PDB entry 7KQF | X-ray diffraction, 1.47 A resolution | chains A and B

Chain A:
Molecule: Tryptophan synthase alpha chain
Organism: Salmonella typhimurium (strain LT2 / SGSC1412 / ATCC 700720)
Notes: EC 4.2.1.20
Reference sequence: P00929 (TRPA_SALTY); residue numbers follow UniProt; this construct covers 1-268
Chain sequence (268 residues; numbered 1 to 268; the number before each row is that of its first residue):
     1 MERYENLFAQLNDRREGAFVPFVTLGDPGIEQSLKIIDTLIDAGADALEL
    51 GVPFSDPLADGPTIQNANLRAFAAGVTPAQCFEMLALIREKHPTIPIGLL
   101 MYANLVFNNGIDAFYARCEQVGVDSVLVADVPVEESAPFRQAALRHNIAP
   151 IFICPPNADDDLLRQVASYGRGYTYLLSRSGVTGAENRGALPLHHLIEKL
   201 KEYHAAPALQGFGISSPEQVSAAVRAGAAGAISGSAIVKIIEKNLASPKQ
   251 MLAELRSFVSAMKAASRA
UniProt features mapped onto this chain:
  - active site (Proton acceptor): Glu49, Asp60
Metal / ion sites: Cs+: Ser221, Ala265, Arg267 (shared with Lys99(B) of chain B)
Small-molecule neighbours: F9F (2-({[4-(trifluoromethoxy)phenyl]sulfonyl}amino)ethyl dihydrogen phosphate): Phe22, Glu49, Ala59, Asp60, Ile64, Leu100, Leu127, Ala129, Ile153, Tyr175, Leu177, Arg179, Thr183, Gly184, Ala185, Phe212, Gly213, Ile214, Ile232, Ser233, Gly234, Ser235

Chain B:
Molecule: Tryptophan synthase beta chain
Organism: Salmonella enterica subsp. enterica serovar Typhimurium
Notes: EC 4.2.1.20
Reference sequence: P0A2K1 (TRPB_SALTY); residue numbers follow UniProt; this construct covers 1-397
Chain sequence (397 residues; row label = number of the first residue in the row):
     1 MTTLLNPYFGEFGGMYVPQILMPALNQLEEAFVSAQKDPEFQAQFADLLK
    51 NYAGRPTALTKCQNITAGTRTTLYLKREDLLHGGAHKTNQVLGQALLAKR
   101 MGKSEIIAETGAGQHGVASALASALLGLKCRIYMGAKDVERQSPNVFRMR
   151 LMGAEVIPVHSGSATLKDACNEALRDWSGSYETAHYMLGTAAGPHPYPTI
   201 VREFQRMIGEETKAQILDKEGRLPDAVIACVGGGSNAIGMFADFINDTSV
   251 GLIGVEPGGHGIETGEHGAPLKHGRVGIYFGMKAPMMQTADGQIEESYSI
   301 SAGLDFPSVGPQHAYLNSIGRADYVSITDDEALEAFKTLCRHEGIIPALE
   351 SSHALAHALKMMREQPEKEQLLVVNLSGRGDKDIFTVHDILKARGEI
Unresolved in the structure: 1, 395-397
UniProt features mapped onto this chain:
  - modified residue: Lys87 (N6-(pyridoxal phosphate)lysine)
Covalently attached groups: pyridoxal phosphate (PLP) linked to Lys87
Metal / ion sites: Cs+ site 1: Thr66, Thr69, Thr71; Cs+ site 2: Lys99 (shared with Ser221(A), Ala265(A), Arg267(A) of chain A); Cs+ site 3: Asp225, Ser249; Cs+ site 4: Val231, Gly232, Glu256, Gly268, Leu304, Phe306, Ser308
Small-molecule neighbours: pyridoxal phosphate (PLP): Ala85, His86, Gln114, Gly189, Thr190, Cys230, Val231, Gly232, Gly233, Gly234, Ser235, Asn236, Gly303, Leu304, Ala348, Glu350, Ser351, Ser377, Gly378

Interface between chain A and chain B:
Contacting residue pairs (65; chain A residue first):
  Pro53(A) - Gln293(B)  hydrogen bond (backbone-side chain)
  Phe54(A) - Gly292(B)
  Phe54(A) - Gln293(B)
  Ser55(A) - Lys167(B)
  Ser55(A) - Gln293(B)  hydrogen bond (backbone-side chain)
  Ser55(A) - Ile294(B)  hydrogen bond (side chain-backbone)
  Asp56(A) - Lys167(B)  salt bridge
  Asp56(A) - Asp168(B)
  Asp56(A) - Asn171(B)  hydrogen bond
  Asp56(A) - Tyr279(B)
  Asp56(A) - Ile294(B)
  Pro57(A) - Arg175(B)  hydrogen bond (backbone-side chain)
  Leu58(A) - Pro18(B)
  Leu58(A) - Arg175(B)
  Asp60(A) - Arg175(B)  hydrogen bond (backbone-side chain)
  Gln65(A) - Ser161(B)
  Gln65(A) - Glu172(B)
  Gln65(A) - Arg175(B)
  Leu69(A) - Gly162(B)
  Phe72(A) - Gln293(B)
  Thr77(A) - Asp291(B)
  Pro78(A) - Asp291(B)
  Ala103(A) - Ile278(B)  hydrophobic
  Asn104(A) - Gly277(B)
  Asn104(A) - Ile278(B)  hydrogen bond (side chain-backbone)
  Asn104(A) - Gln288(B)  hydrogen bond
  Asn104(A) - Gly292(B)  hydrogen bond (side chain-backbone)
  Asn104(A) - Ile294(B)
  Leu105(A) - Asp291(B)
  Leu105(A) - Gly292(B)
  Phe107(A) - Val276(B)
  Phe107(A) - Gly277(B)
  Phe107(A) - Ile278(B)  hydrophobic
  Phe107(A) - Lys283(B)
  Asn108(A) - Arg275(B)  hydrogen bond
  Asn108(A) - Gln288(B)
  Asn108(A) - Ala290(B)  hydrogen bond (side chain-backbone)
  Asn108(A) - Asp291(B)  hydrogen bond (side chain-backbone)
  Asn108(A) - Gly292(B)
  Ala129(A) - Pro18(B)
  Asp130(A) - Tyr16(B)
  Asp130(A) - Val17(B)  hydrogen bond (backbone-backbone)
  Asp130(A) - Pro18(B)
  Pro132(A) - Met15(B)
  Pro132(A) - Val17(B)
  Pro132(A) - Gln19(B)
  Pro132(A) - Met22(B)  hydrophobic
  Val133(A) - Gln19(B)  hydrogen bond (backbone-side chain)
  Glu134(A) - Gln19(B)  hydrogen bond
  Glu134(A) - Met22(B)
  Glu135(A) - Tyr8(B)  hydrogen bond
  Glu135(A) - Gly14(B)
  Glu135(A) - Met15(B)  hydrogen bond (side chain-backbone)
  Glu135(A) - Tyr16(B)  hydrogen bond
  Ile153(A) - Gln19(B)
  Pro155(A) - Gln19(B)
  Pro155(A) - Ile20(B)  hydrophobic
  Leu162(A) - Gln19(B)
  Ser180(A) - Ile20(B)
  Ser180(A) - Ser178(B)
  Ser180(A) - Gly179(B)
  Gly181(A) - Ser178(B)  hydrogen bond (backbone-backbone)
  Gly181(A) - Gly179(B)
  Val182(A) - Arg175(B)
  Val182(A) - Ser178(B)
Interface residues without a listed pair, chain A (36 interface residues in all): Ala59, Asn109, Val131, Phe139, Pro156, Leu177, Arg179
Interface residues without a listed pair, chain B (35 interface residues in all): Thr2, Leu174, Tyr181, Met286, Thr289

Summary:
Chain A and chain B form an interface of 36 and 35 residues respectively, with 19 hydrogen bonds and 1 salt
bridge. Among the polar pairs are Asp56(A)-Lys167(B), Pro53(A)-Gln293(B) and Ser55(A)-Gln293(B). Ligands of
chain A: compound F9F. Covalently linked pyridoxal phosphate: at Lys87(B).
Here chain A is Tryptophan synthase alpha chain (Salmonella typhimurium (strain LT2 / SGSC1412 / ATCC 700720))
and chain B is Tryptophan synthase beta chain (Salmonella enterica subsp. enterica serovar Typhimurium). Entry
7KQF (The internal aldimine form of the wild-type Tryptophan Synthase from Salmonella in complex with
inhibitor N-(4'-trifluoromethoxybenzenesulfonyl)-2-amino-1-ethylphosphate ...) was determined by X-ray
diffraction.
